PDB entry 3G6E | X-ray diffraction, 2.70 A resolution | chains 0 and L of the 31 polymer chains in the assembly

Chain 0:
Molecule: 23S ribosomal RNA
Source organism: Haloarcula marismortui
Sequence (2923 nucleotides; numbered 1 to 2923; the number before each row is that of its first residue):
     1 GUUGGCUACU AUGCCAGCUG GUGGAUUGCU CGGCUCAGGC GCUGAUGAAG GACGUGCCAA
    61 GCUGCGAUAA GCUGUGGGGA GCCGCACGGA GGCGAAGAAC CACAGAUUUC CGAAUGAGAA
   121 UCUCUCUAAC AAUUGCUUCG CGCAAUGAGG AACCCCGAGA ACUGAAACAU CUCAGUAUCG
   181 GGAGGAACAG AAAACGCAAC GUGAUGUCGU UAGUAACCGC GAGUGAACGC GAUACAGCCC
   241 AAACCGAAGC CCUCACGGGC AAUGUGGUGU CAGGGCUACC UCUCAUCAGC CGACCGUCUU
   301 CACGAAGUCU CUUGGAAUAG AGCGUGAUAC AGGGUGACAA CCCCGUACUG AAGACCAGUA
   361 CGCUGUGCGG UAGUGCCAGA GUAGCGGGGG UUGGAUAUCC CUCGCGAAUA ACGCAGGCAU
   421 CGACUGCGAA GGCUAAACAC AACCUGAGAC CGAUAGUGAA CAAGUAGUGU GAACGAACGC
   481 UGCAAAGUAC CCUCAGAAGG GAGGCGAAAU AGAGCAUGAA AUCAGUUGGC GAUCGAGCGA
   541 CAGGGCAUAC AAGGUCCCUU GACGAAUGAC CGAGACGCGA GUCUCCAGUA AGACUCACGG
   601 GAAGCCGAUG UUCUGUCGUA CGUUUUGAAA AACGAGCCAG GGAGUGUGUC UGUAUGGCAA
   661 GUCUAACCGG AGUAUCCGGG GAGGCACAGG GAAACCGACA UGGCCGCAGG GCUUUGCCCG
   721 AGGGCCGCCG UCUUCAAGGG CGGGGAGCCA UGUGGACACG ACCCGAAUCC GGACGAUCUA
   781 CGCAUGGACA AGAUGAAGCG UGCCGAAAGG CACGUGGAAG UCUGUUAGAG UUGGUGUCCU
   841 ACAAUACCCU CUCGUGAUCU AUGUGUAGGG GUGAAAGGCC CAUCGAGUCC GGCAACAGCU
   901 GGUUCCAAUC GAAACAUGUC GAAGCAUGAC CUCCGCCGAG GUAGUCUGUG AGGUAGAGCG
   961 ACCGAUUGGU GUGUCCGCCU CCGAGAGGAG UCGGCACACC UGUCAAACUC CAAACUUACA
  1021 GACGCUGUUU GACGCGGGGA UUCCGGUGCG CGGGGUAAGC CUGUGUACCA GGAGGGGAAC
  1081 AACCCAGAGA UAGGUUAAGG UCCCCAAGUG UGGAUUAAGU GUAAUCCUCU GAAGGUGGUC
  1141 UCGAGCCCUA GACAGCCGGG AGGUGAGCUU AGAAGCAGCU ACCCUCUAAG AAAAGCGUAA
  1201 CAGCUUACCG GCCGAGGUUU GAGGCGCCCA AAAUGAUCGG GACUCAAAUC CACCACCGAG
  1261 ACCUGUCCGU ACCACUCAUA CUGGUAAUCG AGUAGAUUGG CGCUCUAAUU GGAUGGAAGC
  1321 AGGGGCGAGA GCUCCUGUGG ACCGAUUAGU GACGAAAAUC CUGGCCAUAG UAGCAGCGAU
  1381 AGUCGGGUGA GAACCCCGAC GGCCUAAUGG AUAAGGGUUC CUCAGCACUG CUGAUCAGCU
  1441 GAGGGUUAGC CGGUCCUAAG UCUCACCGCA ACUCGACUGA GACGAAAUGG GAAACAGGUU
  1501 AAUAUUCCUG UGCCAUCAUG CAGUGAAAGU UGACGCCCUG GGGUCGAUCA CGCCGGGCAU
  1561 UCGCCCGGUC GAACCGUCCA ACUCCGUGGA AGCCGUAAUG GCAGGAAGCG GACGAACGGC
  1621 GGCAUAGGGA AACGUGAUUC AACCUGGGGC CCAUGAAAAG ACGAGCAUGA UGUCCGUACC
  1681 GAGAACCGAC ACAGGUGUCC AUGGCGGCGA AAGCCAAGGC CUGUCGGGAG CAACCAACGU
  1741 UAGGGAAUUC GGCAAGUUAG UCCCGUACCU UCGGAAGAAG GGAUGCCUGC UCCGGAACGG
  1801 AGCAGGUCGC AGUGACUCGG AAGCUCGGAC UGUCUAGUAA CAACAUAGGU GACCGCAAAU
  1861 CCGCAAGGAC UCGUACGGUC ACUGAAUCCU GCCCAGUGCA GGUAUCUGAA CACCUCGUAC
  1921 AAGAGGACGA AGGACCUGUC AACGGCGGGG GUAACUAUGA CCCUCUUAAG GUAGCGUAGU
  1981 ACCUUGCCGC AUCAGUAGCG GCUUGCAUGA AUGGAUUAAC CAGAGCUUCA CUGUCCCAAC
  2041 GUUGGGCCCG GUGAACUGUA CAUUCCAGUG CGGAGUCUGG AGACACCCAG GGGGAAGCGA
  2101 AGACCCUAUG GAGCUUUACU GCAGGCUGUC GCUGAGACGU GGUCGCCGAU GUGCAGCAUA
  2161 GGUAGGAGUC GUUACAGAGG UACCCGCGCU AGCGGGCCAC CCAGACAACA GUGAAAUACU
  2221 ACCCGUCGGU GACUGCGACU CUCACUCCGG GAGGAGGACA CCGAUAGCCG GGCAGUUUGA
  2281 CUGGGGCGGU ACGCGCUCGA AAAGAUAUCG AGCGCGCCCU AUGGUCAUCU CAGCCGGGAC
  2341 AGAGACCCGG CGAAGAGUGC AAGAGCAAAA GAUGACUUGA CAGUGUUCUU CCCAACGAGG
  2401 AACGCUGACG CGAAAGCGUG GUCUAGCGAA CCAAUUAGCC UGCUUGAUGC GGGCAAUUGA
  2461 UGACAGAAAA GCUACCCUAG GGAUAACAGA GUCGUCACUC GCAAGAGCAC AUAUCGACCG
  2521 AGUGGCUUGC UACCUCGAUG UCGGUUCCCU CCAUCCUGCC CGUGCAGAAG CGGGCAAGGG
  2581 UGAGGUUGUU CGCCUAUUAA AGGAGGUCGU GAGCUGGGUU UAGACCGUCG UGAGACAGGU
  2641 CGGCUGCUAU CUACUGGGUG UGUAAUGGUG UCUGACAAGA ACGACCGUAU AGUACGAGAG
  2701 GAACUACGGU UGGUGGCCAC UGGUGUACCG GUUGUUCGAG AGAGCACGUG CCGGGUAGCC
  2761 ACGCCACACG GGGUAAGAGC UGAACGCAUC UAAGCUCGAA ACCCACUUGG AAAAGAGACA
  2821 CCGCCGAGGU CCCGCGUACA AGACGCGGUC GAUAGACUCG GGGUGUGCGC GUCGAGGUAA
  2881 CGAGACGUUA AGCCCACGAG CACUAACAGA CCAAAGCCAU CAU
Unresolved in the structure: 1-9, 126-127, 715, 971-998, 1560, 1952-1963, 2137-2236, 2339-2343, 2665-2666, 2915-2923
Modified / non-standard residues: 1MA (6-hydro-1-methyladenosine-5'-monophosphate) at position 628, OMU (o2'-methyluridine 5'-monophosphate) at position 2587, OMG (o2'-methylguanosine-5'-monophosphate) at position 2588, UR3 (3-methyluridine-5'-monophoshate) at position 2619, PSU (pseudouridine-5'-monophosphate) at position 2621
Ion coordination: Na+ site 1 near U12 (its only coordinating residue here); Mg2+ site 1 near G28 (its only coordinating residue here); Na+ site 2: C40, G41, C443; Na+ site 3: G56, G61; Sr2+ site 1 near A86 (its only coordinating residue here); Na+ site 4: U107, U108; Mg2+ site 2 near U115 (its only coordinating residue here); Na+ site 5: C130, U146; Na+ site 6: C141, G142; Sr2+ site 2: G147, A183 (shared with 1 residue of chain M); Mg2+ site 3: C162, U2276; K+ site 1: C162, U163, U172; 58 more Na+ sites not listed; 69 more Mg2+ sites not listed; 38 more Sr2+ sites not listed; 1 more K+ sites not listed
Small-molecule neighbours: Cephalotaxine (HMT; (3beta)-O~3~-[(2R)-2,6-dihydroxy-2-(2-methoxy-2-oxoethyl)-6-methylheptanoyl]cephalotaxine): G2099, A2100, G2102, A2486, C2487, A2488, U2535, A2538, U2539, G2540, U2541, U2620
What the authors report for this chain:
  - binding site for Cephalotaxine: C2487

Chain L:
Name: 50S ribosomal protein L15P
Source organism: Haloarcula marismortui
UniProtKB: P12737 (RL15_HALMA); residues 0-164 here correspond to UniProt positions 1-165 (UniProt number = residue number + 1)
Chain sequence (165 residues; row label = number of the first residue in the row; numbering starts at 0):
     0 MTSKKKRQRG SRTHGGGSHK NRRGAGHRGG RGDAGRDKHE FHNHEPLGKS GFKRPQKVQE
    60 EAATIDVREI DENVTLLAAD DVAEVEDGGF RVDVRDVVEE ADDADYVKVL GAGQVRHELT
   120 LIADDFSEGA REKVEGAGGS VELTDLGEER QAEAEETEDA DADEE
Unresolved in the structure: 0, 84-88, 151-164
Ion coordination: Na+: His-18 (shared with C762(0), G902(0), U903(0) of chain 0); Sr2+: Asp-36 (shared with G2466(0) of chain 0)

Chain 0 / chain L interface:
Contacting residue pairs (174; chain 0 residue first):
  G164(0) / Arg-30(L)  phosphate contact
  A165(0) / Gly-29(L)  phosphate contact
  A165(0) / Arg-30(L)  hydrogen bond to the phosphate
  A165(0) / Ala-33(L)  phosphate contact
  A166(0) / Ala-24(L)  base contact
  A166(0) / Gly-25(L)  hydrogen bond to the base
  A166(0) / Gly-28(L)  base contact
  A166(0) / Gly-29(L)  hydrogen bond to the base
  A166(0) / Ala-33(L)  sugar contact
  A166(0) / Gly-34(L)  hydrogen bond to the phosphate
  A166(0) / His-38(L)  base contact
  G196(0) / Lys-56(L)  hydrogen bond to the sugar
  C197(0) / Lys-56(L)  phosphate contact
  U214(0) / Gln-55(L)  sugar contact
  A215(0) / Lys-52(L)  salt bridge to the phosphate
  A215(0) / Gln-55(L)  sugar contact
  A216(0) / Lys-52(L)  salt bridge to the phosphate
  C220(0) / Lys-48(L)  sugar contact
  G221(0) / Arg-35(L)  hydrogen bond to the phosphate
  G221(0) / Leu-46(L)  phosphate contact
  G221(0) / Gly-47(L)  hydrogen bond to the phosphate
  A222(0) / Asp-32(L)  phosphate contact
  A222(0) / Arg-35(L)  salt bridge to the phosphate
  G223(0) / Gly-31(L)  phosphate contact
  G223(0) / Asp-32(L)  hydrogen bond to the phosphate
  G416(0) / Lys-56(L)  phosphate contact
  G417(0) / Lys-56(L)  salt bridge to the phosphate
  U623(0) / Arg-11(L)  hydrogen bond to the phosphate
  U624(0) / His-18(L)  salt bridge to the phosphate
  U624(0) / Lys-19(L)  hydrogen bond to the phosphate
  U625(0) / Lys-19(L)  salt bridge to the phosphate
  G644(0) / Lys-4(L)  sugar contact
  G644(0) / Arg-8(L)  salt bridge to the phosphate
  G644(0) / His-13(L)  hydrogen bond to the base
  G644(0) / Arg-21(L)  hydrogen bond to the base
  U645(0) / Lys-4(L)  phosphate contact
  A688(0) / Asp-65(L)  hydrogen bond to the base
  A688(0) / Arg-67(L)  salt bridge to the phosphate
  A688(0) / Leu-109(L)  base contact
  A688(0) / Ala-111(L)  base contact
  A692(0) / Gly-50(L)  sugar contact
  A692(0) / Phe-51(L)  hydrogen bond to the sugar
  A693(0) / Phe-51(L)  sugar contact
  A693(0) / Arg-53(L)  phosphate contact
  A694(0) / Arg-53(L)  salt bridge to the phosphate
  G697(0) / Thr-63(L)  base contact
  G697(0) / Lys-107(L)  salt bridge to the phosphate
  G697(0) / Leu-109(L)  base contact
  G697(0) / Ser-126(L)  phosphate contact
  G697(0) / Glu-127(L)  hydrogen bond to the phosphate
  G697(0) / Arg-149(L)  salt bridge to the phosphate
  A698(0) / Leu-109(L)  phosphate contact
  A698(0) / Gly-110(L)  hydrogen bond to the phosphate
  A698(0) / Ala-111(L)  sugar contact
  A698(0) / Ser-126(L)  hydrogen bond to the phosphate
  A698(0) / Gly-128(L)  phosphate contact
  C699(0) / Gly-110(L)  phosphate contact
  C699(0) / Ala-111(L)  phosphate contact
  C699(0) / Gly-112(L)  hydrogen bond to the phosphate
  C699(0) / Lys-132(L)  salt bridge to the phosphate
  A700(0) / Asp-70(L)  hydrogen bond to the base
  A700(0) / Glu-71(L)  base contact
  A700(0) / Gly-112(L)  phosphate contact
  A700(0) / Gln-113(L)  hydrogen bond to the base
  A700(0) / Arg-115(L)  base contact
  U701(0) / Gln-113(L)  hydrogen bond to the phosphate
  U701(0) / Arg-115(L)  salt bridge to the phosphate
  G745(0) / Arg-67(L)  base contact
  G745(0) / Glu-71(L)  hydrogen bond to the base
  U753(0) / Ser-2(L)  phosphate contact
  G754(0) / Lys-3(L)  phosphate contact
  G754(0) / Lys-4(L)  salt bridge to the phosphate
  G755(0) / Lys-3(L)  salt bridge to the phosphate
  C757(0) / Arg-27(L)  phosphate contact
  C757(0) / Gly-31(L)  hydrogen bond to the phosphate
  A758(0) / Arg-27(L)  salt bridge to the phosphate
  A758(0) / Arg-30(L)  phosphate contact
  A758(0) / Gly-31(L)  hydrogen bond to the phosphate
  C759(0) / Arg-30(L)  salt bridge to the phosphate
  A761(0) / Arg-30(L)  salt bridge to the phosphate
  C762(0) / Arg-21(L)  hydrogen bond to the base
  C896(0) / Arg-30(L)  hydrogen bond to the phosphate
  A897(0) / Gly-23(L)  phosphate contact
  A897(0) / Ala-24(L)  hydrogen bond to the phosphate
  A897(0) / Arg-30(L)  salt bridge to the phosphate
  G898(0) / Arg-22(L)  phosphate contact
  G898(0) / Gly-23(L)  hydrogen bond to the phosphate
  G898(0) / Ala-24(L)  hydrogen bond to the phosphate
  G898(0) / Gly-25(L)  hydrogen bond to the phosphate
  G898(0) / His-26(L)  phosphate contact
  C899(0) / Arg-22(L)  salt bridge to the phosphate
  U900(0) / Lys-19(L)  salt bridge to the phosphate
  U900(0) / Arg-22(L)  salt bridge to the phosphate
  G901(0) / His-18(L)  salt bridge to the phosphate
  G901(0) / Lys-19(L)  phosphate contact
  G902(0) / Arg-11(L)  salt bridge to the phosphate
  G902(0) / His-18(L)  salt bridge to the phosphate
  U903(0) / Arg-11(L)  salt bridge to the phosphate
  U903(0) / Thr-12(L)  base contact
  U903(0) / His-13(L)  sugar contact
  U903(0) / His-18(L)  base contact
  U904(0) / Gln-7(L)  phosphate contact
  U904(0) / Arg-8(L)  hydrogen bond to the base
  U904(0) / Gly-9(L)  hydrogen bond to the phosphate
  U904(0) / Ser-10(L)  hydrogen bond to the phosphate
  U904(0) / Arg-11(L)  hydrogen bond to the phosphate
  C905(0) / Lys-5(L)  hydrogen bond to the base
  C905(0) / Arg-6(L)  base contact
  C905(0) / Arg-8(L)  sugar contact
  C906(0) / Arg-6(L)  base contact
  A907(0) / Arg-6(L)  base contact
  G918(0) / His-38(L)  hydrogen bond to the base
  G918(0) / Phe-40(L)  sugar contact
  U919(0) / Lys-37(L)  hydrogen bond to the phosphate
  U919(0) / His-38(L)  sugar contact
  C920(0) / Lys-37(L)  salt bridge to the phosphate
  G924(0) / Gly-25(L)  hydrogen bond to the sugar
  G924(0) / His-38(L)  base contact
  C925(0) / Gly-25(L)  phosphate contact
  C925(0) / His-26(L)  salt bridge to the phosphate
  C925(0) / Gly-28(L)  sugar contact
  C925(0) / His-38(L)  sugar contact
  C925(0) / Glu-39(L)  hydrogen bond to the sugar
  A926(0) / His-38(L)  sugar contact
  A926(0) / Glu-39(L)  sugar contact
  A926(0) / His-41(L)  hydrogen bond to the base
  U927(0) / His-41(L)  hydrogen bond to the sugar
  U927(0) / Asn-42(L)  sugar contact
  G1039(0) / Lys-3(L)  sugar contact
  U1041(0) / Gly-14(L)  sugar contact
  U1041(0) / Gly-15(L)  sugar contact
  U1041(0) / Gly-16(L)  phosphate contact
  U1042(0) / Gly-16(L)  phosphate contact
  U1042(0) / Ser-17(L)  hydrogen bond to the phosphate
  U1042(0) / Asn-20(L)  hydrogen bond to the phosphate
  A1294(0) / Gly-16(L)  sugar contact
  G1295(0) / Thr-12(L)  hydrogen bond to the phosphate
  G1295(0) / Gly-14(L)  hydrogen bond to the phosphate
  G1295(0) / Gly-15(L)  hydrogen bond to the phosphate
  G1295(0) / Gly-16(L)  hydrogen bond to the phosphate
  A1296(0) / Lys-3(L)  salt bridge to the phosphate
  U1297(0) / Lys-3(L)  salt bridge to the phosphate
  U1298(0) / Arg-6(L)  hydrogen bond to the base
  G1299(0) / Thr-1(L)  phosphate contact
  G1299(0) / Arg-6(L)  hydrogen bond to the base
  G1300(0) / Thr-1(L)  hydrogen bond to the base
  C1301(0) / Lys-5(L)  base contact
  G1302(0) / Lys-5(L)  hydrogen bond to the base
  C1353(0) / Lys-5(L)  hydrogen bond to the base
  G1354(0) / Lys-5(L)  hydrogen bond to the base
  G1354(0) / Arg-8(L)  salt bridge to the phosphate
  C2396(0) / Phe-40(L)  sugar contact
  A2430(0) / Leu-46(L)  sugar contact
  A2430(0) / Gly-47(L)  hydrogen bond to the sugar
  C2431(0) / Gly-47(L)  phosphate contact
  C2431(0) / Lys-48(L)  hydrogen bond to the phosphate
  C2432(0) / Lys-48(L)  salt bridge to the phosphate
  U2441(0) / Phe-51(L)  sugar contact
  U2441(0) / Arg-53(L)  hydrogen bond to the phosphate
  G2442(0) / Arg-53(L)  salt bridge to the phosphate
  G2442(0) / Pro-54(L)  sugar contact
  G2442(0) / Val-57(L)  phosphate contact
  C2443(0) / Pro-54(L)  base contact
  C2443(0) / Lys-56(L)  hydrogen bond to the phosphate
  C2443(0) / Val-57(L)  sugar contact
  U2444(0) / Lys-56(L)  salt bridge to the phosphate
  G2452(0) / Phe-51(L)  base contact
  G2453(0) / Gly-50(L)  hydrogen bond to the phosphate
  G2453(0) / Phe-51(L)  sugar contact
  C2454(0) / Ser-49(L)  phosphate contact
  C2454(0) / Gly-50(L)  hydrogen bond to the phosphate
  A2465(0) / Phe-40(L)  base contact
  G2466(0) / Lys-37(L)  salt bridge to the phosphate
  A2467(0) / Lys-37(L)  phosphate contact
Also at the interface, not in a pair above, chain 0 (90 interface residues in all): A686, C687, C696, C763, C2440, A2483
Also at the interface, not in a pair above, chain L (74 interface residues in all): Asp-36, Glu-99, Val-114, Phe-125

Overview:
Chain 0 and chain L form an interface of 90 and 74 residues respectively, with 59 hydrogen bonds and 35 salt
bridges. Polar contacts include A166(0)/Gly-25(L), A166(0)/Gly-29(L) and G644(0)/His-13(L). Chain 0 binds
Cephalotaxine. C40(0), G41(0) and C443(0) form the Na+ site 2. The paper reports a binding site for
Cephalotaxine at C2487(0).
Chain 0 is 23S ribosomal RNA and chain L is 50S ribosomal protein L15P, both from Haloarcula marismortui; the
structure, Co-crystal structure of Homoharringtonine bound to the large ribosomal subunit, was determined by
X-ray diffraction, deposited together with 3G4S and 3G71.
